PDB entry 4XGC | X-ray diffraction, 3.50 A resolution | chains A and D of the 7 polymer chains in the assembly

Chain A:
Molecule: Origin recognition complex subunit 1
Source organism: Drosophila melanogaster
Reference sequence: O16810 (ORC1_DROME); numbering as in UniProt (aligned over 533-924)
Sequence (393 residues; row label = number of the first residue in the row):
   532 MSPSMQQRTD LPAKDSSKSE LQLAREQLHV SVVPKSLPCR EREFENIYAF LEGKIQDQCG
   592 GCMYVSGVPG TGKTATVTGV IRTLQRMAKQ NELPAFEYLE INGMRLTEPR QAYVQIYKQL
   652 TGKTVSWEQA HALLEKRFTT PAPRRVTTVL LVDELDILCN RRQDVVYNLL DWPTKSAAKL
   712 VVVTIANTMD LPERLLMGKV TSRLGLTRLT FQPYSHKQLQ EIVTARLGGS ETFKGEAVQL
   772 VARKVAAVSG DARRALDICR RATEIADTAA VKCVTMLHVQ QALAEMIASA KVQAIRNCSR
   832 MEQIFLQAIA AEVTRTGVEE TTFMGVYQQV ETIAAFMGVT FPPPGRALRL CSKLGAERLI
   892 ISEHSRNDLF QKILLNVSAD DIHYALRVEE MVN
Unresolved in the structure: 532-568, 590-592, 617-627, 669-677, 707-710, 727-735, 760-764, 920-924
Construct notes: initiating methionine (532)
Swiss-Prot annotation at these positions:
  - binding site (ATP): Val564, Gly598 to Ala606, Glu685, Asn718, Arg784
  - binding site (Mg(2+)): Asp684, Glu685
  - modified residue: Ser533 (Phosphoserine)
From the paper describing this entry:
  - conformationally variable residues (domain motion): Ala819 to Ala821

Chain D:
Molecule: Origin recognition complex subunit 4
Source organism: Drosophila melanogaster
Notes: EC 3.6.1.15
Reference sequence: Q9W102 (Q9W102_DROME); numbering as in UniProt (aligned over 1-459)
Sequence (459 residues; each row starts with the number of its first residue):
     1 MPEADRELVS IRRFLKERLQ RDYTTLRGYA KERSNVRLLL QRTAEMGESN SLLLLGPRGS
    61 GKTTLINSVL ADLLPNKSFG ENTLIVHLDG NLHTDDRVAL KSITVQMQLE NAADGKVFGS
   121 FAENLAFLLQ CLKAGGKHSK SVIFILEEFD LFCAHHNQTL LYNLFDVSQS AQAPICVLGV
   181 TCRLDVIELL EKRVKSRFSH RQVFLFPSLR RFEDYVDLCR DLLSLPTGNS LLLAAEKIYN
   241 LQNIQSGALY FSRNHFDPGE YGFSPRLRDA WNKQICKVLA TQQARSTLQA LHDFDISEAY
   301 LKNFLFRLVA HLRPQSPHIT AEKMAAVGSQ FEGDDKIELL CGLSVLELCL IIAIKHHSQI
   361 YDRDSFNFEI IYARFSKFAK VSTTMQAVER SIVLKAFEHL RIAELIMPLT GGAGGGVGKV
   421 QKEFEMHKLA LTYSQIHHCM QRYQALPTEV AQWAQSSLI
Unresolved in the structure: 1-4, 134-138, 411-418, 458-459
From the paper describing this entry:
  - catalytic residues: Arg58 (proposed by the authors, not directly observed)

Interface between chain A and chain D:
Pairs across the interface - 42 pairs, chain A then chain D:
  Ala821(A) - Leu205(D)  hydrophobic
  Ala825(A) - Leu184(D)  hydrophobic
  Arg827(A) - Arg210(D)
  Asn828(A) - Pro207(D)
  Asn828(A) - Arg210(D)  hydrogen bond
  Ser830(A) - Asp293(D)  hydrogen bond (side chain-backbone)
  Ser830(A) - Phe294(D)  hydrogen bond (side chain-backbone)
  Arg831(A) - Asp293(D)  hydrogen bond (backbone-backbone)
  Met832(A) - Asp293(D)  hydrogen bond (backbone-backbone)
  Met832(A) - Phe294(D)  hydrophobic
  Met855(A) - Arg363(D)  hydrogen bond
  Pro874(A) - Glu332(D)
  Pro874(A) - Gly333(D)
  Pro874(A) - Asp334(D)
  Pro875(A) - Asp334(D)
  Pro875(A) - Gln435(D)
  Arg877(A) - Phe294(D)
  Arg877(A) - Phe331(D)  hydrogen bond (side chain-backbone)
  Arg880(A) - Phe294(D)
  Arg880(A) - Asp295(D)  salt bridge
  Arg880(A) - Tyr300(D)
  Leu881(A) - Phe294(D)  hydrophobic
  Lys884(A) - Asp295(D)  salt bridge
  Ala887(A) - Cys182(D)
  Glu888(A) - Pro57(D)
  Glu888(A) - Arg58(D)
  Glu888(A) - Cys182(D)
  Glu888(A) - Leu184(D)
  Arg889(A) - Arg183(D)
  Arg889(A) - Asp185(D)  salt bridge
  Leu890(A) - Leu184(D)  hydrophobic
  Arg897(A) - Met407(D)
  Asp899(A) - Lys336(D)  salt bridge
  Asp899(A) - Met407(D)
  Asp899(A) - Ala430(D)
  Leu900(A) - Leu431(D)
  Leu900(A) - Thr432(D)
  Phe901(A) - Arg363(D)
  Phe901(A) - Met407(D)  hydrophobic
  Phe901(A) - Lys428(D)
  Phe901(A) - Leu429(D)
  Phe901(A) - Ala430(D)  hydrophobic
Other interface residues (no listed pair), chain A (25 interface residues in all): Glu833, Pro873, Asn898
Other interface residues (no listed pair), chain D (31 interface residues in all): Phe206, His292, Ile296, Ser297, Glu404

Overview:
25 residues of chain A face 31 of chain D across their interface, with 7 hydrogen bonds and 4 salt bridges.
Polar pairs include Arg880(A)-Asp295(D), Lys884(A)-Asp295(D) and Arg889(A)-Asp185(D). UniProt lists 13
ATP-binding residues and Mg2+-binding residues Asp684(A) and Glu685(A) on chain A. The paper reports the
catalytic residue Arg58(D); conformational variability at Ala819(A).
Chain A is Origin recognition complex subunit 1 and chain D is Origin recognition complex subunit 4, both from
Drosophila melanogaster; the structure, Crystal structure of the eukaryotic origin recognition complex, was
determined by X-ray diffraction.
